PDB entry 6L9B | X-ray diffraction, 1.95 A resolution | chain A

# Chain A
Protein: Immunoglobulin G-binding protein G
UniProtKB: P06654 (SPG1_STRSG); residues 1-56 here correspond to UniProt positions 227-282 (UniProt number = residue number + 226)
Amino-acid sequence (56 residues; each row starts with the number of its first residue):
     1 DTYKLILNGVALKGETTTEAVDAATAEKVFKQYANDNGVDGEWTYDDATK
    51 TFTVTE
Sequence notes: engineered mutation Val-10 (Lys236 in P06654), Ala-11 (Thr237 in P06654)
Modified residues: Val-10 (D-valine; DVA)

# Overview
Chain A is Immunoglobulin G-binding protein G; the structure, X-ray structure of synthetic GB1 domain with
mutations K10(DVA), T11A, was determined by X-ray diffraction, deposited together with 6L91, 6L9D and 6LJI.
